Entry 5WRJ (X-ray diffraction, 2.31 A resolution); this record covers chains A and H of the 4 polymer chains in the assembly.

Chain A:
Name: Protein-tyrosine sulfotransferase 1
From: Homo sapiens
Notes: EC 2.8.2.20
Reference sequence: O60507 (TPST1_HUMAN); numbering as in UniProt (aligned over 43-341)
Chain sequence (303 residues; row label = number of the first residue in the row):
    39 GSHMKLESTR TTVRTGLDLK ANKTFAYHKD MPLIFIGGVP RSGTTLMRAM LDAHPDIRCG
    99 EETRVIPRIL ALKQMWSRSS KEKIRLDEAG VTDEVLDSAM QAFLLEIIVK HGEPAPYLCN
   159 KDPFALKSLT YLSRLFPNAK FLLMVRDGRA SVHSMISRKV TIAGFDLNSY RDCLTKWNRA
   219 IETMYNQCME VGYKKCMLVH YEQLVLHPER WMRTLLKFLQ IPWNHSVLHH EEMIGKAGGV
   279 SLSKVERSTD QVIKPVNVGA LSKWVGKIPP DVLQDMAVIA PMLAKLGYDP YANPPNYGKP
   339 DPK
Not modelled in the structure: 39-63, 339-341
Disulfides: Cys-97/Cys-157, Cys-226/Cys-234
Sequence notes: expression tag (39-42)
Ligand contacts:
  - adenosine-3'-5'-diphosphate (A3P): Pro-78, Arg-79, Ser-80, Gly-81, Thr-82, Thr-83, Leu-84, Lys-159, Arg-184, Ala-188, Ser-192, Arg-196, Tyr-239, Val-243, His-268, Ser-286, Gln-289, Val-290, Lys-292, Pro-293, Val-294, Asn-295, Ala-298, Lys-301
  - Mg2+ (MG): Asp-90, Ala-91, His-92, Pro-93, Ile-95, Arg-96, Gly-276, Gly-277
Swiss-Prot annotation at these positions:
  - region: Arg-102 to Arg-106 (Interaction with peptide substrate)
  - active site: Glu-100 (Proton donor/acceptor)
  - binding site (3'-phosphoadenylyl sulfate): Arg-79 to Thr-83, Arg-184, Ser-192, Arg-196, Tyr-239, Ser-286 to Asn-295, Lys-301
  - site (Transition state stabilizer): Lys-159, Ser-286
  - glycosylation (N-linked (GlcNAc...) asparagine): Asn-60, Asn-262
  - mutagenesis: Asn-60 (N60A: Loss of one glycosylation site. Loss of N-glycosylation; when associated with A-262), Asn-262 (N262A: Loss of one glycosylation site. Loss of N-glycosylation; when associated with A-60)

Chain H:
Name: gastrin peptide
Chain sequence (12 residues; numbered 1000 to 1011; the number before each row is that of its first residue):
  1000 EEEEEAYGWM DF
Not modelled in the structure: 1000-1001, 1007-1011

How chain A and chain H interact:
Residue-residue contacts - 7 pairs, chain A then chain H:
  Trp-114(A) / Glu-1002(H)
  Trp-114(A) / Glu-1003(H)
  Glu-120(A) / Glu-1002(H)
  Glu-120(A) / Glu-1003(H)
  Arg-123(A) / Glu-1003(H)
  Arg-123(A) / Glu-1004(H)
  Arg-123(A) / Ala-1005(H)
Interface residues without a listed pair, chain A (4 interface residues in all): Met-113

Overview:
The chain A/chain H interface involves 4 residues from each chain. Bound to chain A:
adenosine-3'-5'-diphosphate and Mg2+. From UniProt: active-site residue Glu-100(A), 20 residues binding
3'-phosphoadenylyl sulfate and 2 mutagenesis sites on chain A.
Chain A is Protein-tyrosine sulfotransferase 1 (Homo sapiens) and chain H is gastrin peptide; the structure,
Crystal structure of human tyrosylprotein sulfotransferase-1 complexed with PAP and gastrin peptide, was
determined by X-ray diffraction (same publication as 5WRI).
